PDB entry 8T65 | X-ray diffraction, 2.09 A resolution | chains A and B of the 3 polymer chains in the assembly

Chain A (and B):
Molecule: Cam1
From: Nitrosococcus halophilus Nc 4
Notes: chain B of this document is another copy of the same molecule, construct and numbering; everything in this record applies to it too
Reference sequence: D5BXZ3 (D5BXZ3_NITHN); residues 42-206 here = UniProt positions 42-206
Sequence (166 residues; row label = number of the first residue in the row):
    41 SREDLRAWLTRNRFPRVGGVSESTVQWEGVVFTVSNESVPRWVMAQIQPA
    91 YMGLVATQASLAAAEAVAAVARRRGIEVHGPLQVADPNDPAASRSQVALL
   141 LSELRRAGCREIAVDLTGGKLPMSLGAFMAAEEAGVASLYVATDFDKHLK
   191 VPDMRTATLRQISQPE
Not modelled in the structure: 41-51 (chain B: 41-53)
Differences from the reference sequence: expression tag (41)
Reported in the primary citation:
  - binding site for the 4-nt RNA strand: Ser75, Asn76, Val79, Thr97, Lys160, Tyr180, Thr183, Phe185, Leu189, Pro192, Met194
  - mutagenesis - S75A/N76A (Kd 4.0 uM), V79A/P192A/M194A (Kd 2.1 uM), T97A (Kd 3.74 uM), Y180A/T183A (Kd 4.5 uM): decreased binding to the 4-nt RNA strand
  - mutagenesis - K160A/F185A/L189A: abolished binding to the 4-nt RNA strand

How chain A and chain B interact:
Pairs across the interface - 36 pairs, chain A then chain B:
  Ala99(A) - Leu189(B)  hydrophobic
  Asp126(A) - Val60(B)
  Asn128(A) - Tyr180(B)
  Asn128(A) - Ala182(B)
  Asn128(A) - Arg200(B)
  Asp129(A) - Gly58(B)
  Asp129(A) - Gly59(B)
  Pro130(A) - Val57(B)  hydrophobic
  Pro130(A) - Gly58(B)
  Ala131(A) - Gly58(B)
  Arg134(A) - Arg56(B)
  Arg134(A) - Val57(B)
  Leu156(A) - Leu161(B)
  Lys160(A) - Tyr180(B)
  Lys160(A) - Thr183(B)  hydrogen bond (side chain-backbone)
  Lys160(A) - Phe185(B)
  Leu161(A) - Leu156(B)
  Leu161(A) - Leu161(B)  hydrophobic
  Leu161(A) - Ser164(B)
  Leu161(A) - Tyr180(B)  hydrophobic
  Pro162(A) - Tyr180(B)  hydrophobic
  Ser164(A) - Leu161(B)
  Leu165(A) - Phe168(B)  hydrophobic
  Leu165(A) - Ile202(B)  hydrophobic
  Met169(A) - Val57(B)  hydrophobic
  Tyr180(A) - Asn128(B)
  Tyr180(A) - Lys160(B)
  Tyr180(A) - Leu161(B)  hydrophobic
  Tyr180(A) - Pro162(B)  hydrophobic
  Ala182(A) - Asn128(B)
  Thr183(A) - Lys160(B)  hydrogen bond (backbone-side chain)
  Leu189(A) - Ser75(B)
  Leu189(A) - Ala99(B)
  Leu189(A) - Ser100(B)
  Arg200(A) - Asn128(B)
  Ile202(A) - Leu165(B)  hydrophobic
Also at the interface, not in a pair above, chain A (25 interface residues in all): Ser75, Ser100, Thr157, Phe168, Phe185
Also at the interface, not in a pair above, chain B (26 interface residues in all): Pro130, Thr157, Met169

Summary:
Chain A and chain B form an interface of 25 and 26 residues respectively; the contacts include 2 hydrogen
bonds. Its one hydrogen-bonded contact is Lys160(A)-Thr183(B). From the paper: a binding site for the 4-nt RNA
strand at Ser75(A), Asn76(A) and Val79(A) among others; S75A/N76A, V79A/P192A/M194A and T97A of chain A, among
others, reduce binding to the 4-nt RNA strand; 5 substitutions were tested in all.
Both chains are Cam1 (Nitrosococcus halophilus Nc 4). Entry 8T65 (cA4 bound Cam1) was determined by X-ray
diffraction (same publication as 8T64 and 8T66).
